1WQ1 - chains R and G; structure by X-ray diffraction, 2.50 A resolution.

# Chain R
Protein: H-ras
From: Homo sapiens
Notes: fragment: catalytic domain, residues 1 - 166
Reference sequence: P01112 (RASH_HUMAN); residue numbers follow UniProt; this construct covers 1-166
Chain sequence (166 residues; numbered 1 to 166; the number before each row is that of its first residue):
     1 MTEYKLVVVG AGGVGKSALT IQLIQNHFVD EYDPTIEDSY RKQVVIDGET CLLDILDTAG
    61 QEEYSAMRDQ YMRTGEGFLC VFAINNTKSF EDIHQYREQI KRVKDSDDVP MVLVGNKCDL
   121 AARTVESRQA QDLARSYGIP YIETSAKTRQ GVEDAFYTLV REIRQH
UniProt features mapped onto this chain:
  - region: His166 (Hypervariable region)
  - motif: Tyr32 to Tyr40 (Effector region)
  - binding site (GTP): Gly13 to Ala18, Val29 to Thr35, Ala59, Gly60, Asn116 to Asp119, Ser145 to Lys147
  - modified residue: Met1 (N-acetylmethionine), Thr2 (N-acetylthreonine), Cys118 (S-nitrosocysteine)
  - glycosylation: Thr35 (Microbial infection: O-linked (Glc) threonine)
Metal / ion sites: Mg2+: Ser17, Thr35 (together with GDP, aluminium fluoride)
Residues lining bound ligands:
  - aluminium fluoride (AF3): Ala11, Gly12, Gly13, Lys16, Ser17, Pro34, Thr35, Thr58, Ala59, Gly60, Gln61
  - GDP: Ala11, Gly12, Gly13, Val14, Gly15, Lys16, Ser17, Ala18, Phe28, Val29, Asp30, Glu31, Asp33, Pro34, Thr35, Asn116, Lys117, Asp119, Leu120, Ser145, Ala146, Lys147
Reported in the primary citation:
  - conformationally variable residues (order/disorder transition): Gln61 to Glu63
  - binding site for aluminium fluoride: Lys16, Thr35, Gln61
  - catalytic residues: Gln61
  - mutagenesis - Y64F: unchanged binding to P120GAP (chain G) (citing earlier work)
  - mutagenesis - Y64E: decreased binding to P120GAP (chain G) (citing earlier work)
  - mutagenesis - G12P: abolished catalytic activity on GAP (citing earlier work)
  - mutagenesis - G12P: increased catalytic activity (intrinsic rate of GTP hydrolysis) (citing earlier work)

# Chain G
Protein: P120GAP
From: Homo sapiens
Notes: fragment: catalytic domain, residues 714 - 1047
Reference sequence: P20936 (RASA1_HUMAN); residues 714-1047 here = UniProt positions 714-1047
Chain sequence (334 residues; numbered 714 to 1047; the number before each row is that of its first residue):
   714 MEKIMPEEEY SEFKELILQK ELHVVYALSH VCGQDRTLLA SILLRIFLHE KLESLLLCTL
   774 NDREISMEDE ATTLFRATTL ASTLMEQYMK ATATQFVHHA LKDSILKIME SKQSCELSPS
   834 KLEKNEDVNT NLTHLLNILS ELVEKIFMAS EILPPTLRYI YGCLQKSVQH KWPTNTTMRT
   894 RVVSGFVFLR LICPAILNPR MFNIISDSPS PIAARTLILV AKSVQNLANL VEFGAKEPYM
   954 EGVNPFIKSN KHRMIMFLDE LGNVPELPDT TEHSRTDLSR DLAALHEICV AHSDELRTLS
  1014 NERGAQQHVL KKLLAITELL QQKQNQYTKT NDVR
Not modelled in the structure: 714-717, 1038-1047
UniProt features mapped onto this chain:
  - site: Arg789 (Arginine finger)
  - modified residue: Ser831 (Phosphoserine)
Cystine bridges: Cys771-Cys876
Metal / ion sites: aluminium fluoride Al: Arg789 (together with GDP)
Residues lining bound ligands: GDP: Thr785, Thr786, Arg789
Reported in the primary citation:
  - contacts within the chain: Phe788-Arg903 (backbone contact), Arg789-Arg903 (backbone contact), Thr785-Arg789, Ala790-Arg903 (backbone contact), Lys935-Glu950 (salt bridge), Gln938-Asn942 (hydrogen bond)
  - binding site for the ligand GDP: Thr785
  - binding site for aluminium fluoride Al: Arg789
  - catalytic residues: Arg789
  - mutagenesis - R903K: decreased catalytic activity (citing earlier work)

# Interface between chain R and chain G
Residue-residue contacts (45):
  Gly12(R) - Arg789(G)
  Gly12(R) - Ala790(G)
  Gly13(R) - Arg789(G)
  Ile21(R) - Lys949(G)
  Gln25(R) - Lys949(G)  hydrogen bond (side chain-backbone)
  Glu31(R) - Val944(G)
  Tyr32(R) - Thr785(G)
  Tyr32(R) - Leu787(G)
  Tyr32(R) - Arg789(G)
  Tyr32(R) - Arg894(G)
  Tyr32(R) - Asn942(G)
  Asp33(R) - Asn942(G)
  Asp33(R) - Val944(G)
  Asp33(R) - Lys949(G)  salt bridge
  Pro34(R) - Arg789(G)
  Pro34(R) - Leu902(G)  hydrophobic
  Pro34(R) - Gln938(G)
  Pro34(R) - Asn942(G)
  Ile36(R) - Leu910(G)  hydrophobic
  Ile36(R) - Ala934(G)
  Ile36(R) - Gln938(G)
  Glu37(R) - Ile931(G)
  Glu37(R) - Lys935(G)
  Asp38(R) - Lys935(G)
  Asp38(R) - Glu950(G)
  Ser39(R) - Glu950(G)  hydrogen bond (backbone-side chain)
  Tyr40(R) - Lys949(G)
  Arg41(R) - Ser833(G)
  Gln61(R) - Arg789(G)  hydrogen bond (side chain-backbone)
  Gln61(R) - Leu902(G)
  Gln61(R) - Arg903(G)
  Glu62(R) - Thr791(G)
  Glu62(R) - Glu799(G)
  Glu63(R) - Ser795(G)
  Glu63(R) - Glu799(G)
  Glu63(R) - Arg903(G)  salt bridge
  Tyr64(R) - Leu902(G)  hydrogen bond (side chain-backbone)
  Tyr64(R) - Cys906(G)
  Tyr64(R) - Pro907(G)
  Tyr64(R) - Leu910(G)  hydrophobic
  Met67(R) - Leu910(G)
  Lys88(R) - Arg749(G)
  Lys88(R) - Ala790(G)
  Lys88(R) - Thr791(G)  hydrogen bond (side chain-backbone)
  Lys88(R) - Thr792(G)
Also at the interface, not in a pair above, chain R (26 interface residues in all): Ser17, Asp30, Thr35, Asn86, Asp92, Lys117
Also at the interface, not in a pair above, chain G (33 interface residues in all): Thr750, Thr786, Lys803, Gly898, Phe901, Asn911, Asn939, Ala948, Tyr952
From the paper, about this interface:
  - specific contacts: Gly12(R)-Arg789(G) (backbone contact), Asp33(R)-Lys949(G), Thr35(R)-Lys949(G) (water-mediated contact), Asp38(R)-Lys949(G) (water-mediated contact), Ser39(R)-Glu950(G) (backbone contact), Gln61(R)-Arg789(G) (backbone contact), Glu63(R)-Arg903(G), Tyr64(R)-Leu902(G) (hydrogen bond), Asn942(G)-Asp33(R) (hydrogen bond)
  - interface residues, chain R: Gly10(R), Asp30(R), Tyr32(R), Pro34(R), Thr35(R), Ile36(R), Gly60(R), Tyr64(R)
  - interface residues, chain G: Leu902(G), Leu910(G)

# Overview
Chain R and chain G form an interface of 26 and 33 residues respectively, with 5 hydrogen bonds and 2 salt
bridges. Polar contacts include Asp33(R)-Lys949(G), Glu63(R)-Arg903(G) and Gln25(R)-Lys949(G). The paper
describes backbone contacts between Gly12(R) and Arg789(G), Ser39(R) and Glu950(G) and Gln61(R) and Arg789(G);
contacts between Asp33(R) and Lys949(G) and Glu63(R) and Arg903(G); water-mediated contacts between Thr35(R)
and Lys949(G) and Asp38(R) and Lys949(G). From the paper: catalytic residues Gln61(R) and Arg789(G); Y64E of
chain R reduces binding to P120GAP (chain G); 4 substitutions were tested in all.
Here chain R is H-ras and chain G is P120GAP, both from Homo sapiens. Entry 1WQ1 (Ras-rasgap complex) was
determined by X-ray diffraction.
